PDB entry 8U6D | X-ray diffraction, 2.33 A resolution | chains A and B

[Chain A]
Molecule: Reverse transcriptase/ribonuclease H
Source organism: Human immunodeficiency virus 1
Notes: EC 2.7.7.49, 2.7.7.7, 3.1.26.13
UniProtKB: P03366 (POL_HV1B1); residues 1-555 here correspond to UniProt positions 600-1154 (UniProt number = residue number + 599)
Amino-acid sequence (557 residues; row label = number of the first residue in the row; numbers below 1 keep their minus sign (Met-1 is residue -1)):
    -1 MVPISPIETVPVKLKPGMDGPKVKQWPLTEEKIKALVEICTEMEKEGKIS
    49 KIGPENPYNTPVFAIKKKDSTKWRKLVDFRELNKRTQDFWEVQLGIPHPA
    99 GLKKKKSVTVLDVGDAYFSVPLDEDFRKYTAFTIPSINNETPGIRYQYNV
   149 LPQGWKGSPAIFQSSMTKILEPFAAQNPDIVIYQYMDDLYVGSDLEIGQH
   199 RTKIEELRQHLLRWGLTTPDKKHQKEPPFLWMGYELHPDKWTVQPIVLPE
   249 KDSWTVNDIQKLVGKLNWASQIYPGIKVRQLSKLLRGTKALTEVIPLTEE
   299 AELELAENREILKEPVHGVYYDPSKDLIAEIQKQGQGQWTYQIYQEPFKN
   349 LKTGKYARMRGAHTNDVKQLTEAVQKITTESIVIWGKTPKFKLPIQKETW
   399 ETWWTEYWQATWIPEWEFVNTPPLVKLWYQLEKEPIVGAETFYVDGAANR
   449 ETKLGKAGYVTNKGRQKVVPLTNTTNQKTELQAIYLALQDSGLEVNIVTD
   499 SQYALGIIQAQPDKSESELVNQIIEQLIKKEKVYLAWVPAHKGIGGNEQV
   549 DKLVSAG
Unresolved in the structure: 64-70, 90-92, 219-222, 252-257, 282-292, 297-298, 301-302, 553-555
Differences from the reference sequence: expression tag (-1 to 0); engineered mutation Ala172 (Lys771 in P03366), Ala173 (Lys772 in P03366), Ser280 (Cys879 in P03366)
Small-molecule neighbours: VTS (N-{2-[4-chloro-3-(3-chloro-5-cyanophenoxy)phenoxy]ethyl}-N-methylprop-2-enamide): Pro95, Leu100, Lys101, Lys102, Lys103, Val106, Val179, Tyr181, Tyr188, Val189, Gly190, Phe227, Trp229, Leu234, His235, Pro236, Tyr318
Curated features (UniProtKB/Swiss-Prot):
  - region: Phe227 to His235 (RT 'primer grip')
  - motif: Trp398 to Trp414 (Tryptophan repeat motif)
  - binding site (Mg(2+)): Asp110, Asp185, Asp186, Asp443, Glu478, Asp498, Asp549
  - site: Trp401 (Essential for RT p66/p51 heterodimerization), Trp414 (Essential for RT p66/p51 heterodimerization), Phe440, Tyr441 (Cleavage)

[Chain B]
Molecule: p51 RT
Source organism: Human immunodeficiency virus 1
UniProtKB: P03366 (POL_HV1B1); residues 1-428 here correspond to UniProt positions 600-1027 (UniProt number = residue number + 599)
Amino-acid sequence (428 residues; numbered 1 to 428; the number before each row is that of its first residue):
     1 PISPIETVPVKLKPGMDGPKVKQWPLTEEKIKALVEICTEMEKEGKISKI
    51 GPENPYNTPVFAIKKKDSTKWRKLVDFRELNKRTQDFWEVQLGIPHPAGL
   101 KKKKSVTVLDVGDAYFSVPLDEDFRKYTAFTIPSINNETPGIRYQYNVLP
   151 QGWKGSPAIFQSSMTKILEPFKKQNPDIVIYQYMDDLYVGSDLEIGQHRT
   201 KIEELRQHLLRWGLTTPDKKHQKEPPFLWMGYELHPDKWTVQPIVLPEKD
   251 SWTVNDIQKLVGKLNWASQIYPGIKVRQLSKLLRGTKALTEVIPLTEEAE
   301 LELAENREILKEPVHGVYYDPSKDLIAEIQKQGQGQWTYQIYQEPFKNLK
   351 TGKYARMRGAHTNDVKQLTEAVQKITTESIVIWGKTPKFKLPIQKETWET
   401 WWTEYWQATWIPEWEFVNTPPLVKLWYQ
Unresolved in the structure: 1-4, 89-94, 218-232, 239
Differences from the reference sequence: engineered mutation Ser280 (Cys879 in P03366)
Curated features (UniProtKB/Swiss-Prot):
  - region: Phe227 to His235 (RT 'primer grip')
  - motif: Trp398 to Trp414 (Tryptophan repeat motif)
  - binding site (Mg(2+)): Asp110, Asp185, Asp186
  - site (Essential for RT p66/p51 heterodimerization): Trp401, Trp414

[Interface between chain A and chain B]
Residue-residue contacts - 112 pairs, chain A then chain B:
  Val8(A) - Glu53(B)
  Pro9(A) - Glu53(B)
  Gln85(A) - Glu53(B)  hydrogen bond (side chain-backbone)
  Asp86(A) - Lys20(B)  salt bridge
  Asp86(A) - Pro55(B)
  Phe87(A) - Pro52(B)
  Phe87(A) - Glu53(B)
  Trp88(A) - Pro52(B)  hydrogen bond (backbone-backbone)
  Trp88(A) - Asn54(B)
  Trp88(A) - Pro55(B)
  Trp88(A) - Asn57(B)
  Trp88(A) - Thr131(B)
  Trp88(A) - Arg143(B)
  Gly93(A) - Asn137(B)
  Ile94(A) - Asn137(B)
  Pro95(A) - Asn136(B)
  Pro95(A) - Asn137(B)
  His96(A) - Asn136(B)  hydrogen bond (backbone-side chain)
  Gly99(A) - Asn136(B)
  Gly99(A) - Glu138(B)
  Leu100(A) - Asn136(B)
  Leu100(A) - Glu138(B)
  Ala158(A) - Pro52(B)
  Ser162(A) - Pro52(B)
  Thr165(A) - Pro140(B)
  Tyr181(A) - Glu138(B)  hydrogen bond
  Gln373(A) - Thr397(B)
  Gln373(A) - Thr400(B)
  Gln373(A) - Trp401(B)  hydrogen bond
  Thr376(A) - Thr400(B)
  Thr376(A) - Trp401(B)
  Ile380(A) - Pro25(B)  hydrophobic
  Ile380(A) - Leu26(B)
  Ile380(A) - Thr27(B)
  Val381(A) - Pro25(B)  hydrophobic
  Val381(A) - Ile135(B)
  Val381(A) - Asn136(B)  hydrogen bond (backbone-backbone)
  Ile382(A) - Ile135(B)
  Ile382(A) - Asn136(B)
  Trp383(A) - Ile135(B)
  Gly384(A) - Thr27(B)
  Gly384(A) - Glu28(B)  hydrogen bond (backbone-backbone)
  Trp402(A) - Lys331(B)  hydrogen bond (backbone-side chain)
  Trp402(A) - His361(B)
  Trp402(A) - Asp364(B)
  Tyr405(A) - Lys331(B)  hydrogen bond (backbone-side chain)
  Trp406(A) - Lys331(B)
  Trp406(A) - Pro392(B)  hydrophobic
  Trp406(A) - Val417(B)
  Trp406(A) - Asn418(B)
  Trp406(A) - Thr419(B)
  Trp406(A) - Pro420(B)
  Trp406(A) - Pro421(B)
  Gln407(A) - Lys331(B)  hydrogen bond (backbone-side chain)
  Gln407(A) - Asp364(B)
  Gln407(A) - Pro392(B)
  Gln407(A) - Ile393(B)
  Gln407(A) - Gln394(B)  hydrogen bond
  Gln407(A) - Val417(B)  hydrogen bond (side chain-backbone)
  Gln407(A) - Asn418(B)
  Ala408(A) - Trp337(B)  hydrophobic
  Ala408(A) - Asp364(B)
  Ala408(A) - Pro392(B)  hydrogen bond (backbone-backbone)
  Ala408(A) - Ile393(B)
  Thr409(A) - Asp364(B)  hydrogen bond (backbone-side chain)
  Trp410(A) - Thr362(B)
  Trp410(A) - Asn363(B)
  Trp410(A) - Val365(B)  hydrophobic
  Trp410(A) - Trp401(B)
  Trp410(A) - Tyr405(B)
  Pro412(A) - Trp401(B)
  Pro433(A) - Asn255(B)
  Pro433(A) - Leu289(B)  hydrophobic
  Pro433(A) - Thr290(B)
  Ile434(A) - Thr290(B)
  Val435(A) - Thr290(B)
  Thr439(A) - Lys287(B)
  Thr439(A) - Ala288(B)
  Thr439(A) - Leu289(B)  hydrogen bond (side chain-backbone)
  Tyr441(A) - Val254(B)
  Tyr441(A) - Gln258(B)
  Tyr441(A) - Thr286(B)
  Tyr441(A) - Lys287(B)  hydrogen bond (side chain-backbone)
  Val458(A) - Thr286(B)
  Thr459(A) - Thr286(B)  hydrogen bond (backbone-side chain)
  Asn460(A) - Thr286(B)
  Asn460(A) - Lys287(B)
  Asn460(A) - Ala288(B)
  Asn494(A) - Leu289(B)
  Val496(A) - Gln258(B)
  Val496(A) - Leu289(B)  hydrophobic
  Leu503(A) - Leu422(B)  hydrophobic
  Gly504(A) - Pro420(B)
  Gln507(A) - Pro420(B)
  Tyr532(A) - Asn255(B)  hydrogen bond
  Tyr532(A) - Leu289(B)  hydrophobic
  Trp535(A) - Leu422(B)
  Trp535(A) - Trp426(B)  hydrophobic
  Val536(A) - Gln258(B)
  Pro537(A) - Gly262(B)
  Pro537(A) - Asn265(B)
  Lys540(A) - Asn265(B)
  Lys540(A) - Val276(B)
  Lys540(A) - Ser280(B)  hydrogen bond (backbone-side chain)
  Gly541(A) - Ser280(B)
  Ile542(A) - Val261(B)  hydrophobic
  Ile542(A) - Ser280(B)
  Ile542(A) - Leu283(B)  hydrophobic
  Gly543(A) - Leu283(B)  hydrogen bond (backbone-backbone)
  Gly543(A) - Gly285(B)
  Gly544(A) - Gly285(B)
  Gly544(A) - Thr286(B)
Other interface residues (no listed pair), chain A (65 interface residues in all): Ile159, Gln161, Glu169, Gln182, Met357, Thr369, Lys374, Thr377, Thr386, Gln500, Ala508, Ala534
Other interface residues (no listed pair), chain B (59 interface residues in all): Lys49, Tyr56, Arg284, Leu368, Glu396, Lys424

[Summary]
65 residues of chain A and 59 residues of chain B are in contact; the contacts include 20 hydrogen bonds and 1
salt bridge. Among the polar pairs are Asp86(A)-Lys20(B), Gln85(A)-Glu53(B) and His96(A)-Asn136(B). Ligands of
chain A: compound VTS.
Here chain A is Reverse transcriptase/ribonuclease H and chain B is p51 RT, both from Human immunodeficiency
virus 1. Entry 8U6D (Crystal Structure of HIV-1 Reverse Transcriptase in Complex with
N-(2-(4-chloro-3-(3-chloro-5-cyanophenoxy)phenoxy)ethyl)-N-methylacrylamide (JLJ736), a non-nucleoside
inhibitor) was determined by X-ray diffraction, deposited together with 8U69, 8U6A, 8U6B, 8U6C, 8U6E, 8U6F and
14 further entries.
